Entry 6AVE (electron microscopy, 3.70 A resolution); this record covers chains A and B of the 3 polymer chains in the assembly.

Chain A (and B):
Molecule: Acid-sensing ion channel 1
Organism: Gallus gallus
Notes: chain B of this document is another copy of the same molecule, construct and numbering; everything in this record applies to it too
UniProt: Q1XA76 (ASIC1_CHICK); residues 1-527 here = UniProt positions 1-527
Chain sequence (527 residues; each row starts with the number of its first residue):
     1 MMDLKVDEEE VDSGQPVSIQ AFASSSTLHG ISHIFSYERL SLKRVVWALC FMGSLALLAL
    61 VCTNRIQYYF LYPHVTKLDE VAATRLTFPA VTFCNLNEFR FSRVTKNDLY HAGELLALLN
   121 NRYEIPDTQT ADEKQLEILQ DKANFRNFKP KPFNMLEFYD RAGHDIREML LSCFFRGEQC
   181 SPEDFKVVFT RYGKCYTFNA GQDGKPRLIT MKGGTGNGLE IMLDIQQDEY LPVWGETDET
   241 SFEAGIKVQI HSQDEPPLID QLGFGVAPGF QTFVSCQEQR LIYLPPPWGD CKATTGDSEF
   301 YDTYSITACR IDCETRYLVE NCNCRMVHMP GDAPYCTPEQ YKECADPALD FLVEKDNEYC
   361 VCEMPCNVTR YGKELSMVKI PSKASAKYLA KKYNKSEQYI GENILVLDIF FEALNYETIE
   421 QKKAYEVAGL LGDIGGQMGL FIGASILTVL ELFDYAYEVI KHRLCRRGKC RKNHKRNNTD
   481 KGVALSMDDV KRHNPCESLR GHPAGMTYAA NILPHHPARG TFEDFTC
Unresolved in the structure: 1-40, 465-527
Disulfides: Cys94-Cys195, Cys173-Cys180, Cys291-Cys366, Cys309-Cys362, Cys313-Cys360, Cys322-Cys344, Cys324-Cys336
Covalently attached groups: N-acetylglucosamine (NAG) linked to Asn367, Asn394
Curated features (UniProtKB/Swiss-Prot):
  - motif: Gly443 to Ser445 (GAS motif)
  - site: Glu80 (Involved in channel desensitization), Asp356 (Involved in proton-dependent gating)
  - glycosylation (N-linked (GlcNAc...) asparagine): Asn367, Asn394
  - mutagenesis: Met1 to Ser25 (Impairs channel activity; when associated with missing 464-L--C-527), Met1 to Ser13 (No effect on channel activity; when associated with missing 464-L--C-527), Glu80 (E80A: Strongly increases speed of desensitization), Asp346 (D346N: Loss of pH-gated channel activity), Asp350 (D350N: Loss of pH-gated channel activity), Leu464 to Cys527 (No effect on channel activity; when associated with missing 1-M--S-13. Impairs channel activity; when associated with missing 1-M--S-25)
Reported in the primary citation:
  - conformationally variable residues: Gly235, Asp238

Interface between chain A and chain B:
Residue-residue contacts (85):
  Val75(A) - Val75(B)  hydrophobic
  Thr76(A) - Val75(B)
  Thr76(A) - Thr76(B)  hydrogen bond (backbone-backbone)
  Lys77(A) - His74(B)
  Lys77(A) - Thr76(B)
  Leu78(A) - His74(B)
  Leu78(A) - Thr76(B)  hydrogen bond (backbone-side chain)
  Leu78(A) - Ile419(B)  hydrophobic
  Leu78(A) - Gln421(B)  hydrogen bond (backbone-side chain)
  Glu80(A) - Tyr283(B)  hydrogen bond
  Glu80(A) - Met364(B)
  Phe174(A) - Asp238(B)
  Gly214(A) - Asp260(B)
  Gly214(A) - Gln261(B)
  Thr215(A) - Tyr192(B)
  Thr215(A) - Asp260(B)
  Met222(A) - Phe242(B)  hydrophobic
  Phe270(A) - Phe270(B)  hydrophobic
  Gln271(A) - Glu243(B)
  Phe273(A) - Lys247(B)
  Glu374(A) - Lys373(B)  salt bridge
  Leu375(A) - Leu375(B)
  Ser376(A) - Phe264(B)
  Ser376(A) - Gly265(B)  hydrogen bond (side chain-backbone)
  Ser376(A) - Leu375(B)
  Met377(A) - Gly265(B)
  Met377(A) - Val266(B)  hydrogen bond (backbone-backbone)
  Met377(A) - Ala267(B)  hydrogen bond (backbone-backbone)
  Met377(A) - Met377(B)  hydrophobic
  Val378(A) - Leu96(B)  hydrophobic
  Val378(A) - Glu243(B)
  Val378(A) - Ala244(B)
  Val378(A) - Ile246(B)
  Val378(A) - Gly265(B)
  Val378(A) - Val266(B)
  Val378(A) - Ala267(B)  hydrophobic
  Lys379(A) - Gln227(B)
  Lys379(A) - Glu243(B)
  Lys379(A) - Ala244(B)  hydrogen bond (backbone-backbone)
  Lys379(A) - Ala267(B)
  Lys379(A) - Pro268(B)
  Lys379(A) - Glu402(B)  hydrogen bond (side chain-backbone)
  Ile380(A) - Phe242(B)
  Pro381(A) - Phe242(B)
  Ser382(A) - Tyr230(B)
  Ser382(A) - Phe242(B)
  Ser382(A) - Ala244(B)
  Lys383(A) - Gln227(B)  hydrogen bond (backbone-side chain)
  Lys383(A) - Asp228(B)  salt bridge
  Lys383(A) - Glu402(B)
  Lys383(A) - Asn403(B)
  Ala384(A) - Leu231(B)
  Ala384(A) - Val233(B)
  Ser385(A) - Val233(B)
  Ser385(A) - Phe242(B)  hydrogen bond (side chain-backbone)
  Tyr388(A) - Val233(B)
  Tyr388(A) - Trp234(B)
  Tyr388(A) - Glu236(B)
  Tyr388(A) - Phe242(B)  hydrophobic
  Leu389(A) - Phe242(B)  hydrophobic
  Lys391(A) - Gln129(B)
  Lys391(A) - Thr130(B)
  Glu412(A) - Gln261(B)
  Glu412(A) - Leu262(B)
  Glu426(A) - Arg65(B)  salt bridge
  Ala428(A) - Asn64(B)
  Ala428(A) - Arg65(B)
  Ala428(A) - Gln437(B)  hydrogen bond (backbone-side chain)
  Gly432(A) - Asp433(B)
  Gly432(A) - Gly436(B)
  Gly432(A) - Gln437(B)
  Asp433(A) - Asp433(B)
  Gly435(A) - Gly436(B)
  Gly435(A) - Leu440(B)
  Gly436(A) - Gly436(B)
  Ala444(A) - Gly439(B)
  Ser445(A) - Gly439(B)  hydrogen bond (side chain-backbone)
  Ser445(A) - Leu440(B)
  Ser445(A) - Gly443(B)
  Ile446(A) - Ser54(B)
  Ile446(A) - Leu440(B)  hydrogen bond (backbone-backbone)
  Ile446(A) - Phe441(B)
  Leu447(A) - Phe51(B)  hydrophobic
  Leu450(A) - Cys50(B)  hydrophobic
  Glu451(A) - Trp47(B)  hydrogen bond
Interface residues without a listed pair, chain A (47 interface residues in all): Asp79, Thr84, Met211, Gly213, Gly429, Leu431, Ile434
Interface residues without a listed pair, chain B (57 interface residues in all): Val61, Gly235, Val353, Asn357, Tyr399, Ile442

Overview:
Chain A and chain B form an interface of 47 and 57 residues respectively; the contacts include 15 hydrogen
bonds and 3 salt bridges. Among the polar pairs are Glu374(A)-Lys373(B), Lys383(A)-Asp228(B) and
Glu426(A)-Arg65(B). N-acetylglucosamine is covalently linked to Asn367(A) and Asn394(A). From the paper:
conformational variability at Gly235(A) and Asp238(A).
Chain A and chain B are both Acid-sensing ion channel 1 (Gallus gallus); the structure, Structure of an acid
sensing ion channel in a resting state at high pH, was determined by electron microscopy (same publication as
5WKU and 5WKV).
